PDB entry 5DHZ | X-ray diffraction, 4.30 A resolution (low resolution: residue-level contacts below are approximate; hydrogen-bond / salt-bridge calls are withheld) | chains L and M of the 3 polymer chains in the assembly

Chain L:
Protein: Anti-Rev Antibody Fab single-chain variable fragment, light chain
Source organism: Oryctolagus cuniculus
Notes: antibody fragment or engineered binder
Chain sequence (110 residues; each row starts with the number of its first residue):
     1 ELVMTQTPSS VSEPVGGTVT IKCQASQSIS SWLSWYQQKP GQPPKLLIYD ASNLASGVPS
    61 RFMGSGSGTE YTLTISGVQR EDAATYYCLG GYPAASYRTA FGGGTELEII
Cystine bridges: Cys23-Cys88

Chain M:
Protein: Protein Rev
Source organism: Human immunodeficiency virus 1
Reference sequence: Q76PP8 (Q76PP8_9HIV1); numbering as in UniProt (aligned over 1-65)
Chain sequence (65 residues; each row starts with the number of its first residue):
     1 MAGRSGDSDE DLLKAVRLIK FLYQSNPPPN PEGTRQARRN RRRRWRERQR QIHSISERIL
    61 STYLG
Unresolved in the structure: 1-4, 30-38
Reported in the primary citation:
  - mutagenesis - L64A: unchanged stability
  - mutagenesis - L64A: unchanged binding to dimers
  - mutagenesis - P31A, W45L: decreased stability

Interface between chain L and chain M:
Pairs across the interface (17):
  Ile29(L) - Arg58(M)
  Ser30(L) - Arg58(M)
  Ser31(L) - Arg58(M)
  Trp32(L) - Arg58(M)
  Trp32(L) - Ile59(M)
  Trp32(L) - Thr62(M)
  Tyr92(L) - Ile59(M)
  Ala94(L) - Ala15(M)
  Ala94(L) - Leu18(M)
  Ala94(L) - Ile59(M)
  Ala94(L) - Tyr63(M)
  Ala95(L) - Thr62(M)
  Ala95(L) - Tyr63(M)
  Ser96(L) - Thr62(M)
  Ser96(L) - Tyr63(M)
  Tyr97(L) - Thr62(M)
  Arg98(L) - Asp11(M)
Also at the interface, not in a pair above, chain M (8 interface residues in all): Ile55

Summary:
10 residues of chain L face 8 of chain M across their interface. The paper reports that P31A and W45L of chain
M reduce stability; L64A of chain M leaves stability unchanged.
Chain L is Anti-Rev Antibody Fab single-chain variable fragment, light chain (Oryctolagus cuniculus) and chain
M is Protein Rev (Human immunodeficiency virus 1); the structure, HIV-1 Rev NTD dimers with variable crossing
angles, was determined by X-ray diffraction together with 5DHV, 5DHX and 5DHY from the same study.
